Entry 2J9L (X-ray diffraction, 2.30 A resolution); this record covers chains D and F of the 6 polymer chains in the assembly.

== Chain D (and F) ==
Name: Chloride channel protein 5
Source organism: Homo sapiens
Notes: fragment: cytoplasmic domain, residues 571-746; chain F of this document is another copy of the same molecule, construct and numbering; everything in this record applies to it too
UniProt: P51795 (CLCN5_HUMAN); numbering as in UniProt (aligned over 571-746)
Chain sequence (185 residues; row label = number of the first residue in the row):
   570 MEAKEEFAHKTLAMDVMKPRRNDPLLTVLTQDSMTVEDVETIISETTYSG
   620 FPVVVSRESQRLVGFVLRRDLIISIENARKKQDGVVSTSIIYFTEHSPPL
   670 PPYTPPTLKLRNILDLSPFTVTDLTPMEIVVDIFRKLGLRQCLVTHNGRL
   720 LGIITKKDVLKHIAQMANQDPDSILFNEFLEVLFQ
Unresolved in the structure: 570-577, 740-743, 753-754 (chain F: 570-577, 650-652, 736-742, 750-754)
Sequence notes: expression tag (570, 747-754)
Ligand contacts: ATP (adenosine-5'-triphosphate): Lys-587, Leu-595, Thr-596, Thr-616, Tyr-617, Ser-618, Gly-619, Phe-620, Pro-621, Ile-722, Thr-724, Lys-726, Asp-727

== Interface between chain D and chain F ==
Residue-residue contacts - 6 pairs, chain D then chain F:
  Leu-749(D) / Leu-729(F)
  Leu-749(D) / Ile-732(F)  hydrophobic
  Glu-750(D) / Lys-725(F)  salt bridge
  Glu-750(D) / Leu-729(F)
  Leu-752(D) / Arg-704(F)  hydrogen bond (backbone-side chain)
  Leu-752(D) / Phe-745(F)  hydrophobic
Other interface residues (no listed pair), chain D (4 interface residues in all): Asn-746
Other interface residues (no listed pair), chain F (6 interface residues in all): Ala-733

== In short ==
4 residues of chain D face 6 of chain F across their interface, with 1 hydrogen bond and 1 salt bridge. Among
the polar pairs are Glu-750(D)/Lys-725(F) and Leu-752(D)/Arg-704(F). Chain D binds ATP.
Both chains are Chloride channel protein 5 (Homo sapiens). Entry 2J9L (Cytoplasmic Domain of the Human
Chloride Transporter ClC-5 in complex with ATP) was determined by X-ray diffraction together with 2JA3 from
the same study.
